7NX5 - chains A and C of the 4 polymer chains in the assembly; structure by X-ray diffraction, 2.50 A resolution.

Chain A:
Name: Trans-activator protein BZLF1
Organism: Epstein-Barr virus (strain B95-8)
Reference sequence: P03206 (BZLF1_EBVB9); residues 175-236 here = UniProt positions 175-236
Sequence (63 residues; row label = number of the first residue in the row):
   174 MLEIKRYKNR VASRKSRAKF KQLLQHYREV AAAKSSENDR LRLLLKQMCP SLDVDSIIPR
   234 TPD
Disordered / not traced: 236
Differences from the reference sequence: initiating methionine (174); engineered mutation Ser189 (Cys in P03206)
Swiss-Prot annotation at these positions:
  - region: Lys178 to Gln195 (Basic motif), Leu196 to Asp228 (Leucine-zipper), Ser229 to Asp236 (Accessory activation domain)
  - site: Ser186 (Recognition of methylation, required for disruption of latency), Arg190 (Recognition of methylation)
  - modified residue: Ser186 (Phosphoserine)
  - mutagenesis: Lys178 to Tyr180 (No effect on homodimerization. Complete loss of interaction with host CEBPA), Tyr180 (Y180E: Complete loss of lytic replication and expression of late gene expression. Reduced capacity to interact with viral DNA and oriLyt), Arg183 (R183E: Reduced capacity to interact with viral DNA and oriLyt), Ser186 (S186A: Complete loss of expression of lytic cycle mRNAs/proteins from the methylated or demethylated form of the viral genome. Loss of binding to BRLF1 promoter ...), Arg187 (R187K: Complete loss of lytic replication and expression of late gene expression. Reduced capacity to interact with viral DNA and oriLyt), Lys188 (K188A: Complete loss of lytic replication and expression of late gene expression. Reduced capacity to interact with viral DNA and oriLyt), Ala204 (A204D: No effect on homodimerization. Weakened interaction with host CEBPA), Ala205 to Ala206 (No effect on homodimerization. No effect on the interaction with host CEBPA), Leu214 (L214R: Complete loss of homodimerization; when associated with R-218), Leu218 (L218R: Complete loss of homodimerization; when associated with R-214)
What the authors report for this chain:
  - binding site for meZRE2 DNA (bottom strand) (chain C): Arg179, Asn182, Arg183, Ser186, Arg187, Lys188, Arg190, Lys192
  - binding site for meZRE2 DNA (top strand): Arg179, Asn182, Arg183, Ser186, Arg187, Lys188, Arg190, Lys192, Lys194
  - specificity-determining residues: Ser186, Arg190
  - mutagenesis - S186A (2-fold): increased binding to AP-1
  - mutagenesis - S186A, S186T, R190A: decreased binding to ZRE2
  - mutagenesis - N182A, C189S: unchanged binding to meZRE2
  - binding site for meZRE2 DNA (bottom strand): Lys194
  - conformationally variable residues: Arg190

Chain C:
Molecule: meZRE2 DNA (bottom strand)
Sequence (19 nucleotides; row label = number of the first residue in the row; numbers below 1 keep their minus sign (DT-10 is residue -10)):
   -10 TACTTCATCG CTCAGTGCT
Disordered / not traced: -10 to -9, 8
Modified / non-standard residues: 5CM (5-methyl-2'-deoxy-cytidine-5'-monophosphate) at position -2

How chain A and chain C interact:
Pairs across the interface - 12 pairs, chain A then chain C:
  Lys181(A) - DT-6(C)  salt bridge to the phosphate
  Lys181(A) - DC-5(C)  phosphate contact
  Asn182(A) - DT-3(C)  base contact
  Ala185(A) - DA-4(C)  phosphate contact
  Ala185(A) - DT-3(C)  base contact
  Ser186(A) - 5CM_-2(C)  hydrogen bond to the base
  Lys188(A) - DA-4(C)  salt bridge to the phosphate
  Ser189(A) - DT-3(C)  hydrogen bond to the phosphate
  Ser189(A) - 5CM_-2(C)  base contact
  Arg190(A) - DG-1(C)  hydrogen bond to the base
  Lys192(A) - DT-3(C)  salt bridge to the phosphate
  Phe193(A) - 5CM_-2(C)  phosphate contact
Also at the interface, not in a pair above, chain A (10 interface residues in all): Lys178
Also at the interface, not in a pair above, chain C (7 interface residues in all): DC0

Overview:
The interface between chain A and chain C involves 10 residues on one side and 7 on the other; the contacts
include 3 hydrogen bonds and 3 salt bridges. Among the polar pairs are Ser186(A)-5CM_-2(C), Arg190(A)-DG-1(C)
and Ser189(A)-DT-3(C). From the paper: a binding site for meZRE2 DNA (top strand) at Arg179(A), Asn182(A) and
Arg183(A) among others; S186A, S186T and R190A of chain A reduce binding to ZRE2; 5 substitutions were tested
in all.
Chain A is Trans-activator protein BZLF1 (Epstein-Barr virus (strain B95-8)) and chain C is meZRE2 DNA (bottom
strand); the structure, Crystal structure of the Epstein-Barr Virus protein ZEBRA (BZLF1, Zta) bound to a
methylated DNA duplex, was determined by X-ray diffraction.
